PDB entry 1GUI | X-ray diffraction, 1.90 A resolution | chain A

[Chain A]
Protein: Laminarinase 16A
Source organism: Thermotoga maritima
UniProtKB: Q9WXN1 (Q9WXN1); residues 3-157 here correspond to UniProt positions 488-642 (UniProt number = residue number + 485)
Sequence (155 residues; row label = number of the first residue in the row):
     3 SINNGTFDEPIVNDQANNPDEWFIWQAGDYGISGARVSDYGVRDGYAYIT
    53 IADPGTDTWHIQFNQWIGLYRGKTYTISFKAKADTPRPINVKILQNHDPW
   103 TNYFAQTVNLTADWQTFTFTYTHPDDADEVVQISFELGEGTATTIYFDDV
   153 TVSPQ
Bound ions: Ca2+: T8, G47, D150

[Summary]
The Ca2+ site is built by T8, G47 and D150.
Chain A is Laminarinase 16A (Thermotoga maritima); the structure, CBM4 structure and function, was determined
by X-ray diffraction (same publication as 1GU3).
